Entry 9HAF (X-ray diffraction, 2.99 A resolution); this record covers chains A and B.

Chain A:
Protein: Mite allergen Der f 7
Organism: Dermatophagoides farinae
UniProtKB: Q26456 (ALL7_DERFA); residues 1-196 here correspond to UniProt positions 18-213 (UniProt number = residue number + 17)
Amino-acid sequence (204 residues; row label = number of the first residue in the row; numbers below 1 keep their minus sign (His-7 is residue -7)):
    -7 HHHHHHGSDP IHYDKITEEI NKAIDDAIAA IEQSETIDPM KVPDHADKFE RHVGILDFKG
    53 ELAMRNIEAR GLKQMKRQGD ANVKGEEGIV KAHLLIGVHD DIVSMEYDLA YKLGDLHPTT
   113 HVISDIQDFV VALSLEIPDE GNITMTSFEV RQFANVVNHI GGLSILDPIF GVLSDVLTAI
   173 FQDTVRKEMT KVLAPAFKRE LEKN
Disordered / not traced: -7 to 4, 196
Sequence notes: expression tag (-7 to 0); conflict Leu48 (Val65 in Q26456), Pro130 (Ser147 in Q26456)
Swiss-Prot annotation at these positions:
  - glycosylation: Asn134 (N-linked (GlcNAc...) asparagine)

Chain B:
Protein: DerF7_binder2
Organism: synthetic construct
Amino-acid sequence (95 residues; row label = number of the first residue in the row; numbers below 1 keep their minus sign (His-7 is residue -7)):
    -7 HHHHHHGSSP KEEKFKKKLE EELKKIRERL LMVFDEERVE EYMKIMKEVI EKILENRKKG
    53 SKEKVEIPPG MEWFYENFLR YYDYEEEKLE KEEKE
Disordered / not traced: -7 to 1, 81-87

Interface between chain A and chain B:
Contacting residue pairs (33; chain A residue first):
  Val45(A) - Gly62(B)
  Val45(A) - Trp65(B)
  Gly46(A) - Pro61(B)
  Gly46(A) - Gly62(B)
  Ile47(A) - Arg30(B)  hydrogen bond (backbone-side chain)
  Ile47(A) - Tyr34(B)
  Leu48(A) - Phe26(B)  hydrophobic
  Leu48(A) - Tyr34(B)  hydrophobic
  Asp49(A) - Phe26(B)
  Asp49(A) - Arg30(B)
  Phe50(A) - Phe26(B)  hydrophobic
  Tyr103(A) - Arg21(B)
  Leu105(A) - Val25(B)
  Asp107(A) - Met24(B)  hydrogen bond (backbone-backbone)
  Leu108(A) - Met24(B)
  Leu155(A) - Arg21(B)
  Ser156(A) - Glu14(B)
  Ile157(A) - Trp65(B)
  Ile157(A) - Asn69(B)
  Ile157(A) - Tyr73(B)  hydrophobic
  Leu158(A) - Leu11(B)  hydrophobic
  Leu158(A) - Ile18(B)  hydrophobic
  Leu158(A) - Trp65(B)
  Leu158(A) - Phe66(B)  hydrophobic
  Leu158(A) - Phe70(B)  hydrophobic
  Leu158(A) - Tyr73(B)  hydrophobic
  Asp159(A) - Arg21(B)  salt bridge
  Asp159(A) - Trp65(B)
  Pro160(A) - Ile18(B)
  Pro160(A) - Tyr34(B)
  Pro160(A) - Trp65(B)  hydrophobic
  Ile161(A) - Arg21(B)
  Gly163(A) - Trp65(B)
Also at the interface, not in a pair above, chain A (21 interface residues in all): Gly106, Gly154, Phe162
Also at the interface, not in a pair above, chain B (21 interface residues in all): Leu22, Glu33, Ile37, Met38, Arg72

Summary:
Chain A and chain B each contribute 21 residues to their interface; the contacts include 2 hydrogen bonds and
1 salt bridge. Among the polar pairs are Asp159(A)-Arg21(B), Ile47(A)-Arg30(B) and Asp107(A)-Met24(B).
Here chain A is Mite allergen Der f 7 (Dermatophagoides farinae) and chain B is DerF7_binder2 (synthetic
construct). Entry 9HAF (Dust mite allergen Der f 7 with computationally designed DerF7_b2 binder) was
determined by X-ray diffraction (same publication as 9HAC, 9HAD and 9HAE).
